Entry 6HIZ (electron microscopy, 3.08 A resolution); this record covers chains DF and CA of the 28 polymer chains in the assembly.

Chain DF:
Name: mS53
Source organism: Trypanosoma brucei brucei
UniProt: Q38ET1 (Q38ET1_TRYB2); numbering as in UniProt (aligned over 1-666)
Sequence (666 residues; numbered 1 to 666; the number before each row is that of its first residue; X marks 1 residue of unknown identity (built as UNK)):
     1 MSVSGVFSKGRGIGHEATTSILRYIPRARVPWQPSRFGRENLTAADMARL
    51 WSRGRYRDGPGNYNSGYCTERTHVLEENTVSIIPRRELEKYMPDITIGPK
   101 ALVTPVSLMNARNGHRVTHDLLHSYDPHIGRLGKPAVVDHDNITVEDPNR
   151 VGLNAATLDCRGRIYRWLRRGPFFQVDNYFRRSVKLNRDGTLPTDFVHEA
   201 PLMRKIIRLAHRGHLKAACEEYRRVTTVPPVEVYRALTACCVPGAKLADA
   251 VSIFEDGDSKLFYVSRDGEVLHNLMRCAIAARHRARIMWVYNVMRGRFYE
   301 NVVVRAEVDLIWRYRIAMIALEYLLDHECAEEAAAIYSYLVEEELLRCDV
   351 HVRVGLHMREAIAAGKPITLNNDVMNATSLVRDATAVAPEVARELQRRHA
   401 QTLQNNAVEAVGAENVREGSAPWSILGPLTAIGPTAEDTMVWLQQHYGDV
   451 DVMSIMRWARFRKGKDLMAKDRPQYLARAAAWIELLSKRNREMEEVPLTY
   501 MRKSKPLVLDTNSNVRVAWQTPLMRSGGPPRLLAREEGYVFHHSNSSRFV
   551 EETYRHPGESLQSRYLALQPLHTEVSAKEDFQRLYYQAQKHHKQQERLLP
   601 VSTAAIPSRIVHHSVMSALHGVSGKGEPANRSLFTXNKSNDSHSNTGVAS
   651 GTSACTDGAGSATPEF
Unresolved in the structure: 1, 414-418, 597-666
Sequence notes: conflict Thr18 (Ala in Q38ET1), Asp258 (Asn in Q38ET1), Asn372 (Asp in Q38ET1), Asn406 (Ser in Q38ET1), Asp510 (Gly in Q38ET1), Ala577 (Val in Q38ET1), UNK_636 (Gly in Q38ET1), Lys638 (Arg in Q38ET1)

Chain CA:
Molecule: 611-nt RNA strand
Source organism: Trypanosoma brucei brucei
Sequence (611 nucleotides; each row starts with the number of its first residue):
     1 UAAAUUAUGGUCAAUUGUUAGUAUUCAUAUUAAUUUUUUUAAAUGUUUUA
    51 UCAUUUUAUAAAGGUUUAUUUUUGAAAGAUUUUUUGUAUAAAAUUUUAGG
   101 AAUAGUUAAUAAUAAUUUAUAAUUUUGAUUAGAUUGUUUUGUUAAUGCUA
   151 UUAGAUGGGUGUGGAAAAAUAAAAAAAAUAAUUAAUAUAUAUCAAUAAUA
   201 AAUUAAAUUAAUCUAUUAGUCAGAAAUGGAUGCCAGCCGUUGCGGUAAUU
   251 UCUAUGCUUUUAAAUAUUAUACAAUUAUCAUAUUAAAUUGUUAAGUGCUG
   301 AUUUAACCAAUAAAAAUAUAAAUAAUUUUUAUUUGUUUUUAAACACCAUU
   351 AGGUAUAUGCAAAUAUAAAAUUAUAGUAAUUAUAAAUUAUAUUAUAUUAU
   401 AUUUAUUCAUAUAAUUAAUAGGAUAAUAUUUGUAGUUUUUGAUACCAUGA
   451 UAAGGAUUAUAAAUUGAAAGUGUUAAUAUCAUAAUCAAAAUUUAUUAUUU
   501 AUAUUAAAUAUGUAUGUGUAGAUAAAAUAAGAAAUUAAAAAGGUAUUGUU
   551 GCCCACCAAUUUUUAUAAUAAAAAUAACGUGCAGUAAUUAAUAUAUUUAU
   601 AAAAAUAUAUU
Unresolved in the structure: 1-394, 538-611
Sequence notes: conflict U473 (G3014 in 343546)
Residues lining bound ligands:
  - spermidine (SPD), molecule 1: U398, A399, U457, U458, A459
  - spermidine (SPD), molecule 2: A452, A453, G454, G466, A467, A468, A469, G470

Chain DF / chain CA interface:
Residue-residue contacts - 82 pairs, chain DF then chain CA:
  Gly10(DF) - U436(CA)  hydrogen bond to the base
  Arg11(DF) - U436(CA)  sugar contact
  Gly12(DF) - U436(CA)  base contact
  Ile13(DF) - A434(CA)  base contact
  Ile13(DF) - G435(CA)  phosphate contact
  Ile13(DF) - U436(CA)  phosphate contact
  Gly14(DF) - A434(CA)  sugar contact
  Gly14(DF) - U436(CA)  phosphate contact
  Thr19(DF) - G435(CA)  sugar contact
  Leu22(DF) - G435(CA)  hydrogen bond to the base
  Arg23(DF) - G435(CA)  base contact
  Ile25(DF) - G435(CA)  hydrogen bond to the base
  Arg27(DF) - G435(CA)  hydrogen bond to the sugar
  Arg29(DF) - U437(CA)  salt bridge to the phosphate
  Gln33(DF) - A417(CA)  base contact
  Gln33(DF) - U439(CA)  hydrogen bond to the phosphate
  Pro34(DF) - U439(CA)  phosphate contact
  Ser35(DF) - U437(CA)  phosphate contact
  Ser35(DF) - U438(CA)  sugar contact
  Ser35(DF) - U439(CA)  hydrogen bond to the phosphate
  Arg36(DF) - A418(CA)  base contact
  Arg36(DF) - U436(CA)  hydrogen bond to the sugar
  Arg36(DF) - U437(CA)  hydrogen bond to the phosphate
  Phe37(DF) - U436(CA)  sugar contact
  Asn41(DF) - U436(CA)  hydrogen bond to the sugar
  Arg49(DF) - U415(CA)  hydrogen bond to the base
  Leu50(DF) - U415(CA)  base contact
  Arg53(DF) - A414(CA)  hydrogen bond to the base
  Arg53(DF) - U415(CA)  base contact
  Arg53(DF) - U482(CA)  base contact
  Gly54(DF) - U415(CA)  hydrogen bond to the phosphate
  Tyr56(DF) - U485(CA)  sugar contact
  Tyr56(DF) - C486(CA)  stacking on the base
  Tyr56(DF) - A487(CA)  phosphate contact
  Arg57(DF) - A413(CA)  hydrogen bond to the sugar
  Arg57(DF) - A488(CA)  salt bridge to the phosphate
  Arg57(DF) - A489(CA)  hydrogen bond to the base
  Asp58(DF) - A487(CA)  phosphate contact
  Asn62(DF) - A413(CA)  base contact
  Tyr63(DF) - A413(CA)  base contact
  Asn64(DF) - A413(CA)  base contact
  His128(DF) - A420(CA)  stacking on the base
  Arg131(DF) - A420(CA)  base contact
  Arg131(DF) - U433(CA)  salt bridge to the phosphate
  Gly133(DF) - A434(CA)  base contact
  Lys134(DF) - A434(CA)  base contact
  Pro135(DF) - G432(CA)  phosphate contact
  Pro135(DF) - U433(CA)  phosphate contact
  Ala156(DF) - U415(CA)  sugar contact
  Ala156(DF) - U416(CA)  phosphate contact
  Thr157(DF) - A417(CA)  phosphate contact
  Leu158(DF) - U415(CA)  sugar contact
  Leu158(DF) - A417(CA)  phosphate contact
  Asp159(DF) - A417(CA)  hydrogen bond to the sugar
  Cys160(DF) - U416(CA)  phosphate contact
  Cys160(DF) - A417(CA)  hydrogen bond to the phosphate
  Arg161(DF) - U416(CA)  sugar contact
  Arg161(DF) - A417(CA)  hydrogen bond to the phosphate
  Arg161(DF) - A418(CA)  salt bridge to the phosphate
  Gly162(DF) - A418(CA)  hydrogen bond to the phosphate
  Gly162(DF) - U419(CA)  phosphate contact
  Arg166(DF) - A420(CA)  salt bridge to the phosphate
  Arg166(DF) - G421(CA)  salt bridge to the phosphate
  Arg169(DF) - A420(CA)  salt bridge to the phosphate
  Asp177(DF) - G422(CA)  hydrogen bond to the sugar
  Arg181(DF) - G422(CA)  hydrogen bond to the sugar
  Arg181(DF) - A423(CA)  hydrogen bond to the sugar
  Arg182(DF) - G432(CA)  salt bridge to the phosphate
  Lys185(DF) - U431(CA)  hydrogen bond to the sugar
  Arg188(DF) - U429(CA)  hydrogen bond to the base
  Ser259(DF) - A423(CA)  hydrogen bond to the sugar
  Ser259(DF) - U424(CA)  hydrogen bond to the sugar
  Lys260(DF) - A423(CA)  base contact
  Tyr263(DF) - U424(CA)  sugar contact
  Arg297(DF) - U424(CA)  hydrogen bond to the phosphate
  Arg297(DF) - A425(CA)  salt bridge to the phosphate
  Phe298(DF) - A426(CA)  stacking on the base
  Tyr299(DF) - A423(CA)  phosphate contact
  Tyr299(DF) - U424(CA)  hydrogen bond to the phosphate
  Tyr299(DF) - A425(CA)  sugar contact
  Val302(DF) - U427(CA)  base contact
  Val303(DF) - A426(CA)  sugar contact
Also at the interface, not in a pair above, chain DF (59 interface residues in all): Trp32, Glu40, Glu76, Pro127, Asn178
Also at the interface, not in a pair above, chain CA (33 interface residues in all): U412, A490

Summary:
59 residues of chain DF face 33 of chain CA across their interface, with 27 hydrogen bonds, 9 salt bridges and
3 aromatic stacking contacts. Among the polar pairs are Gly10(DF)-U436(CA), Leu22(DF)-G435(CA) and
Ile25(DF)-G435(CA). Bound to chain CA: spermidine.
Chain DF is mS53 and chain CA is a 611-nt RNA strand, both from Trypanosoma brucei brucei; the structure,
Cryo-EM structure of the Trypanosoma brucei mitochondrial ribosome - This entry contains the head of the ...,
was determined by electron microscopy (same publication as 6HIV, 6HIW, 6HIX and 6HIY).
